Entry 5XFS (X-ray diffraction, 2.90 A resolution); this record covers chains B and C of the 3 polymer chains in the assembly.

== Chain B ==
Protein: PPE family protein PPE15
Organism: Mycobacterium tuberculosis (strain ATCC 25618 / H37Rv)
UniProt: P9WI31 (PPE15_MYCTU); numbering as in UniProt (aligned over 1-194)
Amino-acid sequence (202 residues; each row starts with the number of its first residue; numbers below 1 keep their minus sign (His-7 is residue -7)):
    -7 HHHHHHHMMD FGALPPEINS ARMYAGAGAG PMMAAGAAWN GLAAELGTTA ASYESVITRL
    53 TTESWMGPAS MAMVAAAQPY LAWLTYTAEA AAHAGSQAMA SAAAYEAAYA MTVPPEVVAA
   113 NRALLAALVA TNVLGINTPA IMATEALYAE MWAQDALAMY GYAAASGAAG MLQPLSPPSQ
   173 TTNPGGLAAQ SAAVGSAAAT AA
Not modelled in the structure: -7 to 0, 174-194
Differences from the reference sequence: expression tag (-7 to 0)
From the paper describing this entry:
  - contacts within the chain: Asn124-Thr130 (hydrogen bond)
  - mutagenesis - R14A/S93A, R14A/Y45A/Y72A/S93A, Y45A/Y72A: decreased binding to PE family protein PE8
  - mutagenesis - R14A/Y45A/Y72A/S93A/Y154A: abolished binding to PE family protein PE8

== Chain C ==
Protein: ESX-5 secretion-associated protein EspG5
Organism: Mycobacterium tuberculosis (strain ATCC 25618 / H37Rv)
UniProt: O53943 (ESPG5_MYCTU); residues 1-300 here = UniProt positions 1-300
Amino-acid sequence (308 residues; row label = number of the first residue in the row; numbers below 1 keep their minus sign (His-7 is residue -7)):
    -7 HHHHHHHMMD QQSTRTDITV NVDGFWMLQA LLDIRHVAPE LRCRPYVSTD SNDWLNEHPG
    53 MAVMREQGIV VNDAVNEQVA ARMKVLAAPD LEVVALLSRG KLLYGVIDDE NQPPGSRDIP
   113 DNEFRVVLAR RGQHWVSAVR VGNDITVDDV TVSDSASIAA LVMDGLESIH HADPAAINAV
   173 NVPMEEMLEA TKSWQESGFN VFSGGDLRRM GISAATVAAL GQALSDPAAE VAVYARQYRD
   233 DAKGPSASVL SLKDGSGGRI ALYQQARTAG SGEAWLAICP ATPQLVQVGV KTVLDTLPYG
   293 EWKTHSRV
Not modelled in the structure: -7 to 6, 42-54, 260-264, 300
Differences from the reference sequence: expression tag (-7 to 0)

== Chain B / chain C interface ==
Pairs across the interface - 39 pairs, chain B then chain C:
  Gly4(B) with Arg36(C)
  Ala5(B) with Arg36(C)
  Pro7(B) with Pro106(C); Gly107(C)
  Glu9(B) with Pro106(C); Gly107(C), hydrogen bond (side chain-backbone)
  Val121(B) with Val98(C), hydrophobic
  Asn124(B) with Tyr96(C)
  Val125(B) with Thr183(C); Gln187(C); Phe191(C), hydrophobic; Leu216(C); Lys245(C), hydrogen bond (backbone-side chain)
  Leu126(B) with Leu180(C), hydrophobic; Ser243(C)
  Gly127(B) with Tyr96(C); Val241(C)
  Ile128(B) with Val241(C)
  Thr130(B) with Leu88(C); Tyr96(C); Tyr226(C)
  Pro131(B) with Pro237(C), hydrophobic; Val241(C)
  Met134(B) with Pro31(C); Glu32(C); Arg117(C); Tyr226(C)
  Glu137(B) with Arg34(C), salt bridge
  Ala138(B) with Pro31(C), hydrophobic
  Tyr140(B) with Gly107(C), hydrogen bond (side chain-backbone); Arg109(C)
  Ala141(B) with His28(C); Pro37(C)
  Trp144(B) with Pro37(C), hydrophobic; Gly107(C); Arg109(C)
  Ala148(B) with Val39(C), hydrophobic
  Leu149(B) with Val39(C), hydrophobic
  Tyr152(B) with Val39(C), hydrophobic
Other interface residues (no listed pair), chain B (25 interface residues in all): Asp2, Ile133, Glu142, Ala145
Other interface residues (no listed pair), chain C (34 interface residues in all): Arg27, Ser40, Thr41, Leu95, Met176, Met179, Ala224, Lys235, Leu254, Leu268
From the paper, about this interface:
  - pairs named by the authors: Val121(B)-Val98(C) (hydrophobic contact), Asn124(B)-Tyr96(C), Glu137(B)-Arg34(C) (salt bridge), Trp144(B)-Arg109(C) (hydrophobic contact)
  - interface residues, chain B: Val121(B), Val125(B), Leu126(B), Ile128(B), Thr130(B), Pro131(B), Met134(B), Ala138(B), Ala141(B), Ala148(B), Leu149(B), Tyr152(B)
  - interface residues, chain C: Leu180(C), Leu216(C), Val241(C)

== Overview ==
25 residues of chain B face 34 of chain C across their interface, with 3 hydrogen bonds and 1 salt bridge.
Among the polar pairs are Glu137(B)-Arg34(C), Glu9(B)-Gly107(C) and Val125(B)-Lys245(C). The authors report
hydrophobic contacts between Val121(B) and Val98(C) and Trp144(B) and Arg109(C); a contact between Asn124(B)
and Tyr96(C); a salt bridge between Glu137(B) and Arg34(C). The paper reports that R14A/S93A,
R14A/Y45A/Y72A/S93A and Y45A/Y72A of chain B reduce binding to PE family protein PE8; interface residues
Val121(B), Val125(B) and Leu180(C) among others.
Chain B is PPE family protein PPE15 and chain C is ESX-5 secretion-associated protein EspG5, both from
Mycobacterium tuberculosis (strain ATCC 25618 / H37Rv); the structure, Crystal structure of PE8-PPE15 in
complex with EspG5 from M. tuberculosis, was determined by X-ray diffraction.
